Entry 6CX1 (electron microscopy, 3.80 A resolution); this record covers chains A and C of the 5 polymer chains in the assembly.

== Chain A ==
Name: Capsid protein VP1
Source organism: Senecavirus A
Reference sequence: A0A1U9IRU2 (A0A1U9IRU2_9PICO); residues 1-258 here correspond to UniProt positions 674-931 (UniProt number = residue number + 673)
Amino-acid sequence (258 residues; each row starts with the number of its first residue):
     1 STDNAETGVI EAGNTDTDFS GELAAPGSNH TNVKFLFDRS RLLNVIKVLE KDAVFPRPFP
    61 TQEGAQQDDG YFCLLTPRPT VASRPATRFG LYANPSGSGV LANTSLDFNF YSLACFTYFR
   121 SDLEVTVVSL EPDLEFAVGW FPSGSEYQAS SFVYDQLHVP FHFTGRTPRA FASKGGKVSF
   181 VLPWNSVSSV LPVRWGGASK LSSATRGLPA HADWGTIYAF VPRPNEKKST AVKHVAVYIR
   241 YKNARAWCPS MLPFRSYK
What the authors report for this chain:
  - conformationally variable residues (loop rearrangement): Ser-1 to Thr-31, Pro-58 to Gly-64, Asn-185 to Gly-215

== Chain C ==
Name: Capsid protein VP2
Source organism: Senecavirus A
Reference sequence: A0A1U9IRU2 (A0A1U9IRU2_9PICO); residues 12-279 here correspond to UniProt positions 162-429 (UniProt number = residue number + 150)
Amino-acid sequence (268 residues; each row starts with the number of its first residue):
    12 DRVTTQTAGN TAINTQSSLG VLCAYVEDPT KSDPPSSSTD QPTTTFTAID RWYTGRLNSW
    72 TKAVKTFSFQ AVPLPGAFLS RQGGLNGGAF TATLHRHFLM KCGWQVQVQC NLTQFHQGAL
   132 LVAMVPETTL DVKPDGKAKS LQELNEEQWV EMSDDYRTGK NMPFQSLGTY YRPPNWTWGP
   192 NFINPYQVTV FPHQILNART STSVDINVPY IGETPTQSSE TQNSWTLLVM VLVPLDYKEG
   252 ATTDPEITFS VRPTSPYFNG LRNRYTAG
What the authors report for this chain:
  - conformationally variable residues (loop rearrangement): Asp-142 to Ser-151, Leu-178 to Asn-186

== Interface between chain A and chain C ==
Contacting residue pairs - 104 pairs, chain A then chain C:
  Glu-6(A) / Leu-30(C)
  Glu-6(A) / Gln-205(C)
  Glu-6(A) / Ile-206(C)
  Glu-6(A) / Thr-211(C)
  Glu-6(A) / Ser-212(C)
  Thr-7(A) / Leu-30(C)
  Thr-7(A) / Gln-205(C)
  Gly-8(A) / His-204(C)
  Gly-8(A) / Gln-205(C)
  Pro-56(A) / Tyr-182(C)
  Phe-59(A) / Ser-177(C)
  Phe-59(A) / Leu-178(C)
  Phe-59(A) / Gly-179(C)
  Pro-60(A) / Gly-179(C)
  Thr-61(A) / Gly-179(C)
  Thr-61(A) / Thr-180(C)  hydrogen bond (backbone-backbone)
  Thr-61(A) / Tyr-181(C)  hydrogen bond (backbone-backbone)
  Gln-62(A) / Thr-180(C)
  Gln-62(A) / Tyr-181(C)
  Glu-63(A) / Thr-180(C)  hydrogen bond
  Ala-65(A) / Tyr-181(C)
  Gln-67(A) / Tyr-181(C)
  Gln-67(A) / Tyr-182(C)  hydrogen bond
  Val-81(A) / Trp-187(C)  hydrophobic
  Ala-82(A) / Tyr-182(C)
  Arg-84(A) / Leu-178(C)
  Ala-86(A) / Gln-176(C)
  Thr-87(A) / Met-173(C)  hydrogen bond
  Thr-87(A) / Pro-174(C)
  Thr-87(A) / Phe-175(C)
  Thr-87(A) / Gln-176(C)
  Thr-87(A) / Pro-191(C)
  Arg-88(A) / Pro-145(C)
  Arg-88(A) / Lys-171(C)  hydrogen bond (side chain-backbone)
  Arg-88(A) / Asn-172(C)
  Arg-88(A) / Met-173(C)  hydrogen bond (side chain-backbone)
  Arg-88(A) / Phe-175(C)
  Arg-88(A) / Trp-187(C)
  Arg-88(A) / Trp-189(C)
  Phe-89(A) / Trp-187(C)
  Phe-89(A) / Thr-188(C)  hydrogen bond (backbone-backbone)
  Phe-89(A) / Trp-189(C)  hydrogen bond (backbone-backbone)
  Gly-90(A) / Asn-186(C)
  Gly-90(A) / Trp-187(C)
  Leu-91(A) / Asn-186(C)  hydrogen bond (backbone-backbone)
  Tyr-92(A) / Arg-183(C)
  Tyr-92(A) / Pro-185(C)  hydrophobic
  Tyr-92(A) / Asn-186(C)
  Ala-93(A) / Asn-186(C)
  Asn-94(A) / Arg-183(C)
  Pro-95(A) / Arg-183(C)  hydrogen bond (backbone-side chain)
  Ser-96(A) / Arg-183(C)  hydrogen bond (backbone-side chain)
  Ser-98(A) / Arg-183(C)
  Val-100(A) / Tyr-181(C)  hydrophobic
  Val-100(A) / Tyr-182(C)
  Val-100(A) / Arg-183(C)  hydrogen bond (backbone-backbone)
  Thr-117(A) / Pro-137(C)
  Tyr-118(A) / Glu-138(C)  hydrogen bond
  Tyr-118(A) / Ile-222(C)  hydrophobic
  Tyr-118(A) / Glu-224(C)
  Ser-188(A) / Glu-224(C)
  Ser-189(A) / Glu-224(C)  hydrogen bond (backbone-backbone)
  Ser-189(A) / Thr-225(C)
  Ser-189(A) / Pro-226(C)
  Val-190(A) / Gly-223(C)
  Val-190(A) / Glu-224(C)  hydrogen bond (backbone-backbone)
  Val-193(A) / Pro-191(C)
  Arg-194(A) / Glu-138(C)
  Arg-194(A) / Pro-191(C)
  Trp-195(A) / Glu-138(C)
  Trp-195(A) / Thr-140(C)
  Trp-195(A) / Glu-224(C)
  Gly-196(A) / Glu-138(C)  hydrogen bond (backbone-side chain)
  Gly-196(A) / Asn-234(C)
  Gly-197(A) / Thr-232(C)
  Gly-197(A) / Asn-234(C)
  Ala-198(A) / Thr-232(C)
  Leu-201(A) / Thr-232(C)
  Leu-201(A) / Tyr-276(C)
  Ser-202(A) / Tyr-276(C)  hydrogen bond
  Thr-205(A) / Gln-176(C)
  Arg-206(A) / Asp-142(C)  salt bridge
  Arg-206(A) / Ala-149(C)
  Arg-206(A) / Pro-174(C)
  Arg-206(A) / Asn-234(C)
  Cys-248(A) / Tyr-36(C)  hydrophobic
  Cys-248(A) / Ile-222(C)  hydrophobic
  Pro-249(A) / Phe-202(C)
  Ser-250(A) / Val-201(C)
  Ser-250(A) / Phe-202(C)
  Met-251(A) / Phe-193(C)
  Met-251(A) / Ile-194(C)  hydrophobic
  Met-251(A) / Asn-195(C)  hydrogen bond (side chain-backbone)
  Met-251(A) / Gln-198(C)
  Met-251(A) / Val-199(C)  hydrophobic
  Met-251(A) / Phe-202(C)  hydrophobic
  Leu-252(A) / Phe-193(C)
  Leu-252(A) / Asn-195(C)
  Leu-252(A) / Gln-198(C)
  Pro-253(A) / Trp-189(C)  hydrophobic
  Pro-253(A) / Phe-193(C)
  Phe-254(A) / Arg-168(C)
  Phe-254(A) / Asn-195(C)
  Tyr-257(A) / Tyr-197(C)
Also at the interface, not in a pair above, chain A (60 interface residues in all): Gly-64, Arg-78, Pro-79, Gly-97, Gly-99, Leu-101, Ala-102, Leu-106, Tyr-111, Pro-192
Also at the interface, not in a pair above, chain C (51 interface residues in all): Gly-190, Gln-233

== Summary ==
60 residues of chain A and 51 residues of chain C are in contact, with 19 hydrogen bonds and 1 salt bridge.
Polar pairs include Arg-206(A)/Asp-142(C), Glu-63(A)/Thr-180(C) and Gln-67(A)/Tyr-182(C). From the paper:
conformational variability at Ser-1(A), Pro-58(A) and Asp-142(C) among others.
Here chain A is Capsid protein VP1 and chain C is Capsid protein VP2, both from Senecavirus A. Entry 6CX1
(Cryo-EM structure of Seneca Valley Virus-Anthrax Toxin Receptor 1 complex) was determined by electron
microscopy.
